Entry 1Z3W (X-ray diffraction, 1.70 A resolution); this record covers chain A.

Chain A:
Molecule: cellulase
Organism: Phanerochaete chrysosporium
Notes: EC 3.2.1.91; fragment: Catalytic module
Reference sequence: Q7LIJ0 (Q7LIJ0_PHACH); residues 1-431 here correspond to UniProt positions 19-449 (UniProt number = residue number + 18)
Amino-acid sequence (431 residues; row label = number of the first residue in the row):
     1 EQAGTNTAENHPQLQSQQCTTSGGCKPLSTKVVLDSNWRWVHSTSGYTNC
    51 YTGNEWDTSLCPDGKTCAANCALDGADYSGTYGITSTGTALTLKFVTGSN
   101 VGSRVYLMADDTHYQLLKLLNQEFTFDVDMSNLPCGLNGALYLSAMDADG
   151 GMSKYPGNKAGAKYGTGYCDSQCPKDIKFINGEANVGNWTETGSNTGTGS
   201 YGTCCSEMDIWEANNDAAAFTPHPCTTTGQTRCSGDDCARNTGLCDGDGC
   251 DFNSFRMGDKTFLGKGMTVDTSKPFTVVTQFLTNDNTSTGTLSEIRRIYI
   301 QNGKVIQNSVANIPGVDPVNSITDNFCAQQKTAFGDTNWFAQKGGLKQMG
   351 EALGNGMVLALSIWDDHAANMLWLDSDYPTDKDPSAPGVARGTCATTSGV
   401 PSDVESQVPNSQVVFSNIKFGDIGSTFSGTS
Modified / non-standard residues: Glu-1 (pyroglutamic acid; PCA)
Disulfides: Cys-19/Cys-25, Cys-50/Cys-71, Cys-61/Cys-67, Cys-135/Cys-394, Cys-169/Cys-205, Cys-173/Cys-204, Cys-225/Cys-245, Cys-233/Cys-238, Cys-250/Cys-327
Covalently attached groups: N-acetylglucosamine (NAG) linked to Asn-286
Small-molecule neighbours: imidazole-derived cellobiose (IDC; (5R,6R,7R,8S)-7,8-dihydroxy-5-(hydroxymethyl)-5,6,7,8-tetrahydroimidazo[1,2-a]pyridin-6-yl beta-D-glucopyranoside): Gln-172, Asp-209, Glu-212, Thr-221, His-223, Arg-240, Gly-247, Asp-248, Asp-251, Arg-256, Asp-336, Trp-364, Trp-373, Tyr-378, Arg-391

In short:
Ligands of chain A: imidazole-derived cellobiose. Covalently linked N-acetylglucosamine: at Asn-286.
Chain A is cellulase (Phanerochaete chrysosporium); the structure, Structure of Phanerochaete chrysosporium
cellobiohydrolase Cel7D (CBH58) in complex with cellobioimidazole, was determined by X-ray diffraction,
deposited together with 1Z3T and 1Z3V.
